PDB entry 7RP0 | X-ray diffraction, 2.48 A resolution | chains A and B of the 3 polymer chains in the assembly

[Chain A]
Name: KcsA Fab chain A
Source organism: Mus musculus
Notes: antibody fragment or engineered binder
Sequence (219 residues; row label = number of the first residue in the row):
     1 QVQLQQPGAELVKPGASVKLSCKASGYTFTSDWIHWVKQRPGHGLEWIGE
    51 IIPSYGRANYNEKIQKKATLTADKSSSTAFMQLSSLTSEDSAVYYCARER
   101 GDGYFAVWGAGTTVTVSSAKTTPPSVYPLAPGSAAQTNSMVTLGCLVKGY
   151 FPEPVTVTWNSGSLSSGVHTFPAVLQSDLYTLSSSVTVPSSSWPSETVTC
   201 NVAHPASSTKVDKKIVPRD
Cystine bridges: Cys22-Cys96, Cys145-Cys200

[Chain B]
Name: KcsA Fab chain B
Source organism: Mus musculus
Notes: antibody fragment or engineered binder
Sequence (212 residues; each row starts with the number of its first residue):
     1 DILLTQSPAILSVSPGERVSFSCRASQSIGTDIHWYQQRTNGSPRLLIKY
    51 ASESISGIPSRFSGSGSGTDFTLSINSVESEDIANYYCQQSNRWPFTFGS
   101 GTKLEIKRADAAPTVSIFPPSSEQLTSGGASVVCFLNNFYPKDINVKWKI
   151 DGSERQNGVLNSWTDQDSKDSTYSMSSTLTLTKDEYERHNSYTCEATHKT
   201 STSPIVKSFNRN
Cystine bridges: Cys23-Cys88, Cys134-Cys194

[Interface between chain A and chain B]
Contacting residue pairs (79; chain A residue first):
  His35(A) - Phe96(B)
  Val37(A) - Phe98(B)  hydrophobic
  Gln39(A) - Gln38(B)  hydrogen bond
  Gln39(A) - Tyr87(B)  hydrogen bond
  His43(A) - Tyr87(B)
  Gly44(A) - Tyr87(B)
  Leu45(A) - Pro44(B)  hydrophobic
  Leu45(A) - Tyr87(B)
  Leu45(A) - Phe98(B)
  Trp47(A) - Trp94(B)
  Trp47(A) - Pro95(B)  hydrophobic
  Trp47(A) - Phe96(B)
  Glu50(A) - Trp94(B)  hydrogen bond
  Asn59(A) - Trp94(B)
  Tyr60(A) - Trp94(B)
  Glu62(A) - Asp1(B)
  Glu62(A) - Trp94(B)
  Glu62(A) - Pro95(B)
  Lys63(A) - Asp1(B)  salt bridge
  Lys63(A) - Pro95(B)
  Tyr95(A) - Gln38(B)  hydrogen bond
  Tyr95(A) - Gly42(B)  hydrogen bond (side chain-backbone)
  Tyr95(A) - Ser43(B)
  Tyr95(A) - Pro44(B)
  Glu99(A) - Phe96(B)
  Asp102(A) - Tyr50(B)  hydrogen bond (backbone-side chain)
  Gly103(A) - His34(B)
  Gly103(A) - Gln89(B)  hydrogen bond (backbone-side chain)
  Gly103(A) - Ser91(B)
  Gly103(A) - Phe96(B)
  Tyr104(A) - His34(B)
  Tyr104(A) - Tyr36(B)
  Tyr104(A) - Leu46(B)  hydrophobic
  Tyr104(A) - Lys49(B)  hydrogen bond
  Tyr104(A) - Tyr50(B)  hydrophobic
  Phe105(A) - Tyr36(B)  hydrogen bond (backbone-side chain)
  Phe105(A) - Leu46(B)
  Phe105(A) - Phe98(B)  hydrophobic
  Trp108(A) - Tyr36(B)
  Trp108(A) - Pro44(B)
  Trp108(A) - Phe98(B)  hydrophobic
  Gly109(A) - Ser43(B)
  Tyr127(A) - Ser121(B)
  Tyr127(A) - Glu123(B)
  Tyr127(A) - Gln124(B)
  Pro128(A) - Ser121(B)
  Pro128(A) - Glu123(B)
  Leu129(A) - Phe118(B)
  Ala130(A) - Phe118(B)
  Ala130(A) - Pro119(B)
  Pro131(A) - Phe118(B)
  Thr142(A) - Ser116(B)  hydrogen bond
  Thr142(A) - Phe118(B)
  Ser165(A) - Lys169(B)  hydrogen bond (backbone-side chain)
  Ser166(A) - Lys169(B)
  Gly167(A) - Lys169(B)
  Val168(A) - Lys169(B)
  His169(A) - Asn137(B)
  His169(A) - Asn138(B)  hydrogen bond
  His169(A) - Asp167(B)  salt bridge
  His169(A) - Ser174(B)  hydrogen bond
  Phe171(A) - Phe135(B)  hydrophobic
  Phe171(A) - Asn137(B)
  Phe171(A) - Ser162(B)
  Phe171(A) - Thr164(B)
  Phe171(A) - Ser174(B)
  Phe171(A) - Met175(B)
  Phe171(A) - Ser176(B)
  Pro172(A) - Ser162(B)  hydrogen bond (backbone-side chain)
  Pro172(A) - Trp163(B)
  Pro172(A) - Thr164(B)
  Val174(A) - Asn161(B)
  Ser183(A) - Val133(B)
  Ser183(A) - Phe135(B)
  Ser184(A) - Phe135(B)
  Ser185(A) - Phe135(B)
  Ser185(A) - Asn137(B)  hydrogen bond
  Lys213(A) - Glu123(B)  salt bridge
  Arg218(A) - Pro120(B)  hydrogen bond (side chain-backbone)
Other interface residues (no listed pair), chain A (48 interface residues in all): Glu46, Asn61, Ala106, Gly132, Leu143, Gly144, Leu146, Thr170, Gln176
Other interface residues (no listed pair), chain B (42 interface residues in all): Thr97, Ser100, Ser127, Ser131, Leu160

[Overview]
Chain A and chain B form an interface of 48 and 42 residues respectively; the contacts include 16 hydrogen
bonds and 3 salt bridges. Polar pairs include Lys63(A)-Asp1(B), His169(A)-Asp167(B) and Lys213(A)-Glu123(B).
Here chain A is KcsA Fab chain A and chain B is KcsA Fab chain B, both from Mus musculus. Entry 7RP0
(Structural Snapshots of Intermediates in the Gating of a K+ Channel) was determined by X-ray diffraction
together with 7M2H, 7M2I and 7M2J from the same study.
